Entry 8ABF (electron microscopy, 2.30 A resolution); this record covers chains L and M of the 20 polymer chains in the assembly.

== Chain L ==
Molecule: YALI0A14806p
Source organism: Yarrowia lipolytica
Reference sequence: Q6CGY9 (Q6CGY9_YARLI); residue numbers follow UniProt; this construct covers 1-474
Amino-acid sequence (474 residues; numbered 1 to 474; the number before each row is that of its first residue):
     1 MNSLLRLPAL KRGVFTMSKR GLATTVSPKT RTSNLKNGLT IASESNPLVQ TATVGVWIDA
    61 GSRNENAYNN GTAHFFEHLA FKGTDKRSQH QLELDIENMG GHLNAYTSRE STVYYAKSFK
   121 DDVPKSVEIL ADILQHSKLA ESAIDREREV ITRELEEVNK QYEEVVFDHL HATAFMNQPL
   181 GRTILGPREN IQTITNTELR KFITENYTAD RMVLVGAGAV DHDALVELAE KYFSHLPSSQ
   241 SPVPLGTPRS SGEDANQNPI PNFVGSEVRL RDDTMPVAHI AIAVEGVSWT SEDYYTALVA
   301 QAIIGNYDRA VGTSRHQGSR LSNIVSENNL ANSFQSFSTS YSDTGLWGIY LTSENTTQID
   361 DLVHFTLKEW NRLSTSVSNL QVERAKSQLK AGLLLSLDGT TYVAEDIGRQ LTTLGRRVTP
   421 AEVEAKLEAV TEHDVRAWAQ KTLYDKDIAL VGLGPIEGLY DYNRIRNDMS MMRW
Unresolved in the structure: 1-25, 249-259
Small-molecule neighbours:
  - 1,2-diacyl-sn-glycero-3-phosphocholine (PC1): Asp445, Ser470, Met472
  - 1,2-dimyristoyl-sn-glycero-3-phosphate (XP4): Arg372, Ser376, Arg473

== Chain M ==
Molecule: Cytochrome b-c1 complex subunit 2, mitochondrial
Source organism: Yarrowia lipolytica
Reference sequence: Q6C2E3 (QCR2_YARLI); numbering as in UniProt (aligned over 1-417)
Amino-acid sequence (417 residues; row label = number of the first residue in the row):
     1 MTRGVPRLAV AARHFSTAEA AGVKVAAQDG QSPISDLSVV LRGGSRYATV PGVSHILEKF
    61 AFQNTVPKSA LRFVRELELF GGKLYTHTTR EHIVLRTQFL KQDLPYFVDA FANVLKETKF
   121 QQFELTERVA PVAELDLLKR ESDPAFTALE AAHEVAFRTG LGNSVYAQGY SPVTLEDVKE
   181 FARQVYAKQN VAVVGNNVVP ADLQQLVGTA FADLQEGSKV TQAGTTTLHG GEARVRTSTG
   241 NALTIALPIA EPKPVYHALA SFLGGPASMP WSVGASPLAQ ATVGTHTSVK ATYHNYGDAG
   301 LFAITIKGDS PAEISQVAHK AVQALKDTGA EVTEEQAARA YAKSKFAAAE AFENPDSSAS
   361 VIGMELLSGV SRIAPENVQK FTPAELSEAA AQLSASAKPV VAAVGQVHAL PFADELF
Unresolved in the structure: 1-14, 417

== Interface between chain L and chain M ==
Pairs across the interface (82; chain L residue first):
  Val26(L) - Gln31(M)
  Ser27(L) - Gln31(M)
  Pro28(L) - Gln31(M)
  Leu48(L) - Gln28(M)
  Leu48(L) - Asp29(M)
  Val49(L) - Glu353(M)
  Gln50(L) - Glu353(M)  hydrogen bond (backbone-side chain)
  Gln50(L) - Pro375(M)
  Gln50(L) - Glu376(M)
  Thr51(L) - Phe346(M)
  Thr51(L) - Ala349(M)
  Thr51(L) - Glu353(M)
  Glu77(L) - Trp271(M)  hydrogen bond
  His78(L) - Trp271(M)
  Phe81(L) - Met269(M)
  Phe81(L) - Pro270(M)
  Lys82(L) - Trp271(M)  hydrogen bond (side chain-backbone)
  Glu93(L) - Met269(M)
  Glu93(L) - Ser272(M)
  Glu93(L) - Val273(M)
  Glu93(L) - Gly274(M)
  Leu94(L) - Glu335(M)
  Leu94(L) - Arg339(M)
  Ile96(L) - Ser268(M)
  Ile96(L) - Met269(M)  hydrophobic
  Glu97(L) - Ser268(M)  hydrogen bond
  Glu97(L) - Ala275(M)  hydrogen bond (side chain-backbone)
  Glu97(L) - Ser276(M)
  Glu97(L) - Arg339(M)
  Glu97(L) - Lys343(M)  salt bridge
  Asn98(L) - Glu335(M)  hydrogen bond
  Asn98(L) - Arg339(M)
  Asn98(L) - Ala342(M)
  Met99(L) - Ala342(M)
  Gly100(L) - Ala342(M)
  Gly100(L) - Lys343(M)
  Gly100(L) - Phe346(M)
  Gly101(L) - Ser268(M)
  Gly101(L) - Phe346(M)
  His102(L) - Ser268(M)
  His102(L) - Phe346(M)
  Leu103(L) - Ser268(M)  hydrogen bond (backbone-backbone)
  Leu103(L) - Met269(M)
  Leu103(L) - Pro270(M)
  Asn104(L) - Pro270(M)
  Ala105(L) - Pro270(M)
  Lys117(L) - Phe346(M)
  Ser118(L) - Phe346(M)
  Phe119(L) - Lys345(M)
  Phe119(L) - Ala349(M)  hydrophobic
  Arg153(L) - His286(M)
  Glu154(L) - Trp271(M)
  Ala310(L) - Val132(M)
  Ala310(L) - Leu135(M)  hydrophobic
  Thr313(L) - Val74(M)
  Arg315(L) - Glu127(M)  hydrogen bond (side chain-backbone)
  Arg315(L) - Arg128(M)
  His316(L) - Ala70(M)
  His316(L) - Leu71(M)
  His316(L) - Val74(M)
  His316(L) - Arg75(M)  hydrogen bond (backbone-side chain)
  His316(L) - Arg128(M)
  Gln317(L) - Arg75(M)
  Gln317(L) - Glu78(M)
  Gly318(L) - Arg75(M)
  Gly318(L) - Glu78(M)  hydrogen bond (backbone-side chain)
  Asn323(L) - Arg75(M)
  Arg384(L) - Leu79(M)
  Ser387(L) - Leu79(M)
  Gln388(L) - Glu78(M)
  Lys390(L) - Leu100(M)
  Ala391(L) - Phe80(M)
  Ala391(L) - Gly81(M)
  Ala391(L) - Leu100(M)  hydrophobic
  Leu394(L) - Ile34(M)
  Leu394(L) - Leu100(M)  hydrophobic
  Leu395(L) - Ile34(M)  hydrophobic
  Leu395(L) - Gly81(M)
  Leu395(L) - Lys83(M)
  Leu395(L) - Gln98(M)
  Leu397(L) - Ile34(M)
  Asp398(L) - Gln98(M)  hydrogen bond
Other interface residues (no listed pair), chain L (49 interface residues in all): His74, Gln89, Leu92, Arg309, Gly312
Other interface residues (no listed pair), chain M (45 interface residues in all): Gly30, Ser32, Pro33, Leu84, Phe99, Gln280

== Summary ==
49 residues of chain L and 45 residues of chain M are in contact; the contacts include 11 hydrogen bonds and 1
salt bridge. Among the polar pairs are Glu97(L)-Lys343(M), Gln50(L)-Glu353(M) and Glu77(L)-Trp271(M). Bound to
chain L: 1,2-dimyristoyl-sn-glycero-3-phosphate and 1,2-diacyl-sn-glycero-3-phosphocholine.
Here chain L is YALI0A14806p and chain M is Cytochrome b-c1 complex subunit 2, mitochondrial, both from
Yarrowia lipolytica. Entry 8ABF (Complex III2 from Yarrowia lipolytica, oxidised with ferricyanide,
int-position) was determined by electron microscopy, deposited together with 8AB6, 8AB7, 8AB8, 8AB9, 8ABA,
8ABB and 11 further entries.
